Entry 3OXS (X-ray diffraction, 1.75 A resolution); this record covers chains A and B of the 3 polymer chains in the assembly.

== Chain A ==
Molecule: MHC class I antigen
Source organism: Homo sapiens
UniProtKB: Q861F6 (Q861F6_HUMAN); residues 1-275 here correspond to UniProt positions 25-299 (UniProt number = residue number + 24)
Amino-acid sequence (275 residues; each row starts with the number of its first residue):
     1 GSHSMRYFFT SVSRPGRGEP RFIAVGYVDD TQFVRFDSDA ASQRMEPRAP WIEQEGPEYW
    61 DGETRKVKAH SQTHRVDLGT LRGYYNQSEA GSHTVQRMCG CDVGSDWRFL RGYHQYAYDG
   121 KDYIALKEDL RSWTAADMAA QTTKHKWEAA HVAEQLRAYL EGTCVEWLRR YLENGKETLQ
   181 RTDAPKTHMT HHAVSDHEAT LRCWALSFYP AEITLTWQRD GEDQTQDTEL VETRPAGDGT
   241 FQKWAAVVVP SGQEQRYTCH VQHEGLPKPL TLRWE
Disulfide bonds: C101-C164, C203-C259

== Chain B ==
Molecule: Beta-2-microglobulin
Source organism: Homo sapiens
UniProtKB: P61769 (B2MG_HUMAN); residues 1-99 here correspond to UniProt positions 21-119 (UniProt number = residue number + 20)
Amino-acid sequence (100 residues; numbered 0 to 99; the number before each row is that of its first residue; numbering starts at 0):
     0 MIQRTPKIQV YSRHPAENGK SNFLNCYVSG FHPSDIEVDL LKNGERIEKV EHSDLSFSKD
    60 WSFYLLYYTE FTPTEKDEYA CRVNHVTLSQ PKIVKWDRDM
Differences from the reference sequence: initiating methionine (0)
Disulfide bonds: C25-C80

== Interface between chain A and chain B ==
Pairs across the interface (59; chain A residue first):
  F8(A) with S55(B); F56(B)
  F9(A) with F56(B)
  T10(A) with L54(B); F56(B); F62(B)
  V12(A) with S33(B)
  I23(A) with L54(B), hydrophobic
  V25(A) with D53(B); L54(B); S55(B)
  Y27(A) with S55(B), hydrogen bond; Y63(B), hydrogen bond
  Q32(A) with D53(B), hydrogen bond
  R35(A) with D53(B), salt bridge
  R48(A) with D53(B), salt bridge
  Q87(A) with M0(B)
  H93(A) with M0(B)
  Q96(A) with H31(B), hydrogen bond; F56(B); W60(B), hydrogen bond (side chain-backbone); F62(B)
  R97(A) with F56(B)
  Q115(A) with W60(B)
  Y116(A) with W60(B)
  A117(A) with W60(B), hydrophobic
  D119(A) with M0(B); I1(B); H31(B)
  G120(A) with R3(B), hydrogen bond (backbone-side chain); H31(B); W60(B)
  D122(A) with W60(B), hydrogen bond
  H192(A) with D98(B), salt bridge
  R202(A) with D98(B), hydrogen bond (side chain-backbone); M99(B)
  W204(A) with D98(B); M99(B)
  V231(A) with Q8(B)
  E232(A) with K6(B), salt bridge; Q8(B), hydrogen bond (backbone-side chain); Y26(B); S28(B), hydrogen bond
  R234(A) with Q8(B), hydrogen bond; Y10(B); M99(B), hydrogen bond (side chain-backbone)
  P235(A) with Y10(B), hydrogen bond (backbone-side chain); N24(B); Y26(B); L65(B), hydrophobic
  A236(A) with R12(B), hydrogen bond (backbone-side chain); N24(B), hydrogen bond (backbone-side chain)
  G237(A) with R12(B), hydrogen bond (backbone-side chain); L65(B)
  D238(A) with R12(B)
  Q242(A) with Y10(B); S11(B), hydrogen bond (side chain-backbone); R12(B), hydrogen bond (side chain-backbone)
  W244(A) with M99(B), hydrogen bond (side chain-backbone)
Also at the interface, not in a pair above, chain A (36 interface residues in all): T94, M98, K121, T233
Also at the interface, not in a pair above, chain B (25 interface residues in all): H13, D59

== In short ==
36 residues of chain A face 25 of chain B across their interface, with 19 hydrogen bonds and 4 salt bridges.
Polar pairs include R35(A)-D53(B), R48(A)-D53(B) and H192(A)-D98(B).
Here chain A is MHC class I antigen and chain B is Beta-2-microglobulin, both from Homo sapiens. Entry 3OXS
(Crystal Structure of HLA A*02:07 Bound to HBV Core 18-27) was determined by X-ray diffraction (same
publication as 3OX8 and 3OXR).
